PDB entry 1P2Z | X-ray diffraction, 2.20 A resolution | chain A

# Chain A
Molecule: Hexon protein
Organism: Human adenovirus 2
Reference sequence: P03277 (HEX_ADE02); numbering as in UniProt (aligned over 1-967)
Chain sequence (967 residues; row label = number of the first residue in the row):
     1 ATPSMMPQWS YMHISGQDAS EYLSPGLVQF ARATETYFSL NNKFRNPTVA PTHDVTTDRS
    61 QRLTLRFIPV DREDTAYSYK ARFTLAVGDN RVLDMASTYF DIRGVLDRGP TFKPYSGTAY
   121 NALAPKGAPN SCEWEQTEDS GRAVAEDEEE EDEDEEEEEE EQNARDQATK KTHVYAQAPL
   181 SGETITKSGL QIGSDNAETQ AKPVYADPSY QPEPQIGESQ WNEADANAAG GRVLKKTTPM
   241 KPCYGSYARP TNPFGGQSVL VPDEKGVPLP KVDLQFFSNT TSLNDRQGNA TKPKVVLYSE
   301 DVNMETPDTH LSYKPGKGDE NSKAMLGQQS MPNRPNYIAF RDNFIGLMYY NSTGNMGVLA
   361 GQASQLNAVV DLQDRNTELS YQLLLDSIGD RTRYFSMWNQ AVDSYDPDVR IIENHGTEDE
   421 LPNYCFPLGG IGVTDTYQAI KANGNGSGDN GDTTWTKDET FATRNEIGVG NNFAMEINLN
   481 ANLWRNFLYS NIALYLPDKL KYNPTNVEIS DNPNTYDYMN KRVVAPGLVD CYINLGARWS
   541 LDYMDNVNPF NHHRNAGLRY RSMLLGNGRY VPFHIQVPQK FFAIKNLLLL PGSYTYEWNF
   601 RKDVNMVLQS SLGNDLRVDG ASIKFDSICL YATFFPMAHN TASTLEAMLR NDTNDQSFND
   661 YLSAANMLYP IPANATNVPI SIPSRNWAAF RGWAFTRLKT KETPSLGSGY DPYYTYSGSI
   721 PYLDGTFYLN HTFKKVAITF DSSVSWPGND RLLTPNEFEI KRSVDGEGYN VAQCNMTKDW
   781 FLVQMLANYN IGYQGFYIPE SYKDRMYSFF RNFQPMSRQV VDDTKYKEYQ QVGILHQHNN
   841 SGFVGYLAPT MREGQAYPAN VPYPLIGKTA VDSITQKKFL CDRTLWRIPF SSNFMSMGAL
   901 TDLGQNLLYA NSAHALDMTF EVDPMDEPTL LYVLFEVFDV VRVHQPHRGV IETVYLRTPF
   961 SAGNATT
Disordered / not traced: 1-4, 137-171, 194-202, 262-268, 280-289, 443-452, 963-967
Reported in the primary citation:
  - conformationally variable residues (loop rearrangement): Leu706 to Ser708

# Overview
The paper reports conformational variability at Leu706.
Chain A is Hexon protein (Human adenovirus 2); the structure, Refinement of Adenovirus Type 2 Hexon with CNS,
was determined by X-ray diffraction, deposited together with 1P30.
